Entry 6OSY (electron microscopy, 4.30 A resolution (low resolution: residue-level contacts below are approximate; hydrogen-bond / salt-bridge calls are withheld)); this record covers chains B and F of the 24 polymer chains in the assembly.

Chain B:
Name: BG505 gp120
Organism: Human immunodeficiency virus 1
UniProt: Q2N0S6 (Q2N0S6_9HIV1); the construct lacks a stretch of the UniProt sequence and is renumbered around it, so the offset changes along the chain: 31-141 = UniProt 30-140; 150-185 = UniProt 141-176; 187-309 = UniProt 186-308; 312-321 = UniProt 309-318; 2 more segments
Sequence (480 residues; row label = number of the first residue in the row; note: 12 numbers in that range are skipped by the numbering (no residue carries them; nothing is unmodelled there); a row labelled like 185A-185I holds insertion residues (185A, then the next letters in order)):
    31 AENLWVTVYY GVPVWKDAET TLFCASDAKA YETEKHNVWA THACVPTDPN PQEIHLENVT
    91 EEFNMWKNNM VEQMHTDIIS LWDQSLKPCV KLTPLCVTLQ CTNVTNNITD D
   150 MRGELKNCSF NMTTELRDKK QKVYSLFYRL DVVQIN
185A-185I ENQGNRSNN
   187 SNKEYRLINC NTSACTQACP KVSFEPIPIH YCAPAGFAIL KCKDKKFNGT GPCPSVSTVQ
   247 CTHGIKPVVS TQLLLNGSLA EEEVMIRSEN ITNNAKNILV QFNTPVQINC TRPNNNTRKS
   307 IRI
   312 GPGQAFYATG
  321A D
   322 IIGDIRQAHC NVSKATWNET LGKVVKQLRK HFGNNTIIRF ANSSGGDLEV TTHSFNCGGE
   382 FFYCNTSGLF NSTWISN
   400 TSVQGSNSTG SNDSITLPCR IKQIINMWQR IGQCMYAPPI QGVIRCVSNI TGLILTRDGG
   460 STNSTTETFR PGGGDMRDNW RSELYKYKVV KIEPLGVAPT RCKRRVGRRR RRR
Unresolved in the structure: 185A-185I, 400-410, 506-512
Construct notes: conflict Cys201 (Ile200 in Q2N0S6), Asn332 (Thr330 in Q2N0S6), Cys433 (Ala430 in Q2N0S6), Cys501 (Ala498 in Q2N0S6), Gly506 (Val503 in Q2N0S6), Arg507 (Gly504 in Q2N0S6), Arg509 (Glu506 in Q2N0S6), Arg510 (Lys507 in Q2N0S6); expression tag (512)
Disulfide bonds: Cys54-Cys74, Cys119-Cys205, Cys126-Cys196, Cys131-Cys157, Cys201-Cys433, Cys218-Cys247, Cys228-Cys239, Cys296-Cys331, Cys378-Cys445, Cys385-Cys418
Covalently attached groups: N-acetylglucosamine (NAG) linked to Asn88, Asn133, Asn156, Asn160, Asn197, Asn234, Asn262, Asn295, Asn301, Asn355, Asn363, Asn386, Asn392, Asn448; glycan linked to Asn137, Asn276, Asn332

Chain F:
Name: VRC03 Heavy
Organism: Homo sapiens
Sequence (233 residues; numbered 1 to 216 plus 17 insertion-coded residues; the number before each row is that of its first residue; a row labelled like 76A-76G holds insertion residues (76A, then the next letters in order)):
     1 QVQLVQSGAV IKTPGSSVKI SCRASGYNFR DYSIHWVRLI PDKGFEWIGW IK
   52A P
    53 LWGAVSYARQ LQGRVSMTRQ LSQD
76A-76G PDDPDWG
    77 VAYMEF
82A-82C SGL
    83 TPADTAEYFC VRRGSCDY
100A-100F CGDFPW
   101 QYWGQGTVVV VSSASTKGPS VFPLAPSSKS TSGGTAALGC LVKDYFPEPV TVSWNSGALT
   161 SGVHTFPAVL QSSGLYSLSS VVTVPSSSLG TQTYICNVNH KPSNTKVDKK VEPKSC
Unresolved in the structure: 112-216
Disulfide bonds: Cys22-Cys92, Cys98-Cys100A

Interface between chain B and chain F:
Pairs across the interface (33):
  Asn279(B) - Phe100D(F)
  Asn280(B) - Trp47(F)
  Asn280(B) - Trp50(F)
  Ala281(B) - Trp50(F)
  Ala281(B) - Lys52(F)
  Lys282(B) - Asp100C(F)
  Asn283(B) - Lys52(F)
  Ser365(B) - Gln64(F)
  Gly367(B) - Trp54(F)
  Gly367(B) - Gly55(F)
  Asp368(B) - Trp54(F)
  Asp368(B) - Arg71(F)
  Glu370(B) - Trp54(F)
  Gln428(B) - Arg30(F)
  Gln428(B) - Leu53(F)
  Gln428(B) - Trp54(F)
  Ile430(B) - Ser74(F)
  Ile430(B) - Asp76(F)
  Arg456(B) - Ser58(F)
  Asp457(B) - Ser58(F)
  Asp457(B) - Tyr59(F)
  Asp457(B) - Gln64(F)
  Gly458(B) - Tyr59(F)
  Gly458(B) - Ala60(F)
  Gly458(B) - Arg61(F)
  Gly459(B) - Arg61(F)
  Ser460(B) - Arg61(F)
  Ser463(B) - Arg61(F)
  Thr465(B) - Arg61(F)
  Arg469(B) - Gln64(F)
  Gly473(B) - Trp54(F)
  Asp474(B) - Leu53(F)
  Met475(B) - Trp54(F)
Other interface residues (no listed pair), chain B (29 interface residues in all): Thr198, Gly366, Val371, Trp427, Thr461, Asn462, Glu466
Other interface residues (no listed pair), chain F (20 interface residues in all): Ala56, Val57, Pro76A

In short:
Chain B and chain F form an interface of 29 and 20 residues respectively. Covalently linked
N-acetylglucosamine: at Asn88(B), Asn133(B), Asn156(B), Asn160(B), Asn197(B) and Asn234(B) and 8 more.
Here chain B is BG505 gp120 (Human immunodeficiency virus 1) and chain F is VRC03 Heavy (Homo sapiens). Entry
6OSY (Cryo-EM structure of vaccine-elicited antibody 0PV-a.01 in complex with HIV-1 Env BG505 DS-SOSIP and
antibodies VRC03 ...) was determined by electron microscopy together with 6MPH, 6MQC, 6MQE, 6MQM, 6MQR, 6N16
and 4 further entries from the same study.
